5WLZ - chains C and A of the 4 polymer chains in the assembly; structure by X-ray diffraction, 3.50 A resolution.

== Chain C (and A) ==
Name: DNA repair protein XRCC4, Myosin-7
Source organism: Homo sapiens
Notes: fragment: UNP Q13426 residues 2-132, UNP P12883  residues 1677-1758; chain A of this document is another copy of the same molecule, construct and numbering; everything in this record applies to it too
UniProtKB: chimeric construct of Q13426, P12883: residues 2-132 from Q13426 (XRCC4_HUMAN) positions 2-132 (same numbers); residues 1677-1758 from P12883 positions 1677-1758 (same numbers)
Chain sequence (216 residues; numbered -1 to 1758; 1544 numbers in that range are skipped by the numbering (no residue carries them; nothing is unmodelled there); the number before each row is that of its first residue; numbers below 1 keep their minus sign (Gly-1 is residue -1)):
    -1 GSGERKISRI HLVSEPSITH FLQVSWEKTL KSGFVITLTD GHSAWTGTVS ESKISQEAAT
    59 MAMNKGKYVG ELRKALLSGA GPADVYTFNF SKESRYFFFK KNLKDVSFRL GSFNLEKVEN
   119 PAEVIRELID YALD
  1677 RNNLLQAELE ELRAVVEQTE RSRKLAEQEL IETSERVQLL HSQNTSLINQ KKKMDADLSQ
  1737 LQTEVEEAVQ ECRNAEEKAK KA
Not modelled in the structure: 1749-1758 (chain A: -1 to 1, 79, 1740-1758)
Differences from the reference sequence: expression tag (-1 to 1); engineered mutation Lys29 (Glu in Q13426), Lys51 (Glu in Q13426), Ala57 (Asp in Q13426), Thr58 (Asp in Q13426), Asn62 (Glu in Q13426), Arg93 (Cys in Q13426), Lys98 (Glu in Q13426), Asp128 (Cys in Q13426), Ala130 (Cys in Q13426)
From the paper describing this entry:
  - conformationally variable residues: Leu1706

== How chain C and chain A interact ==
Residue-residue contacts - 10 pairs, chain C then chain A:
  Arg7(C) - Asp82(A)  salt bridge
  Arg7(C) - Val83(A)
  His9(C) - Asp82(A)
  Ser76(C) - Pro80(A)
  Ala78(C) - Ala78(A)
  Ala78(C) - Pro80(A)
  Ala78(C) - Ala81(A)
  Gly79(C) - Ala78(A)
  Pro80(C) - Arg7(A)
  Pro80(C) - Ala78(A)
Also at the interface, not in a pair above, chain C (7 interface residues in all): Leu101

== In short ==
Chain C and chain A form an interface of 7 and 6 residues respectively; the contacts include 1 salt bridge.
The salt-bridged pair is Arg7(C)-Asp82(A). From the paper: conformational variability at Leu1706(C).
Chain C and chain A are both DNA repair protein XRCC4, Myosin-7 (Homo sapiens); the structure, Crystal
Structure of Amino Acids 1677-1758 of Human Beta Cardiac Myosin Fused to Xrcc4, was determined by X-ray
diffraction together with 5WME, 5WJB and 5WLQ from the same study.
